Entry 4IEA (X-ray diffraction, 1.70 A resolution); this record covers chains A and P.

Chain A:
Molecule: 14-3-3 protein sigma
Organism: Homo sapiens
UniProtKB: P31947 (1433S_HUMAN); residue numbers follow UniProt; this construct covers 1-231
Sequence (236 residues; numbered -4 to 231; the number before each row is that of its first residue; numbers below 1 keep their minus sign (Gly-4 is residue -4)):
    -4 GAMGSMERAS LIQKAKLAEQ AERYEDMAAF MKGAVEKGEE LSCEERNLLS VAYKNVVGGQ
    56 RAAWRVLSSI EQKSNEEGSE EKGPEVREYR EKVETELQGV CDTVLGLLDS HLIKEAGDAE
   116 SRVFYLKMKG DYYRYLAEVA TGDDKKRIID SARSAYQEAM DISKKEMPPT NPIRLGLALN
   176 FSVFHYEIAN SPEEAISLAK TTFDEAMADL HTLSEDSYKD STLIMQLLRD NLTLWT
Disordered / not traced: -4, 72-76
Construct notes: expression tag (-4 to 0)

Chain P:
Molecule: RAF proto-oncogene serine/threonine-protein kinase
Notes: EC 2.7.11.1
UniProtKB: P04049 (RAF1_HUMAN); residue numbers follow UniProt; this construct covers 618-625
Sequence (8 residues; numbered 618 to 625; the number before each row is that of its first residue):
   618 RSASEPSL
Modified / non-standard residues: Ser621 (phosphoserine; SEP)

Chain A / chain P interface:
Pairs across the interface - 29 pairs, chain A then chain P:
  Val46(A) with Ser624(P); Leu625(P)
  Lys49(A) with Glu622(P), salt bridge; Pro623(P), hydrogen bond (side chain-backbone)
  Asn50(A) with Ser624(P), hydrogen bond
  Arg56(A) with Arg618(P); Ser621(P)
  Arg60(A) with Arg618(P)
  Lys122(A) with Glu622(P), salt bridge
  Arg129(A) with Ser621(P)
  Tyr130(A) with Ser621(P)
  Gly171(A) with Glu622(P)
  Leu174(A) with Ala620(P); Ser621(P); Glu622(P)
  Asn175(A) with Ser621(P); Glu622(P), hydrogen bond (side chain-backbone)
  Val178(A) with Ser619(P); Ala620(P)
  Tyr181(A) with Ser619(P)
  Glu182(A) with Arg618(P); Ser619(P), hydrogen bond
  Leu218(A) with Leu625(P), hydrophobic
  Leu222(A) with Ser621(P); Pro623(P)
  Asn226(A) with Ser619(P); Ala620(P), hydrogen bond (side chain-backbone)
  Leu229(A) with Arg618(P)
  Trp230(A) with Ser619(P), hydrogen bond
Interface residues without a listed pair, chain A (23 interface residues in all): Glu14, Asn42, Pro167, Ile219

Overview:
23 residues of chain A and 8 residues of chain P are in contact; the contacts include 6 hydrogen bonds and 2
salt bridges. Polar pairs include Lys49(A)-Glu622(P), Lys122(A)-Glu622(P) and Lys49(A)-Pro623(P).
Chain A is 14-3-3 protein sigma (Homo sapiens) and chain P is RAF proto-oncogene serine/threonine-protein
kinase; the structure, 14-3-3 isoform sigma in complex with a phosphorylated C-RAF peptide, was determined by
X-ray diffraction together with 4IHL from the same study.
